6JXD - chains A and I of the 10 polymer chains in the assembly; structure by X-ray diffraction, 2.25 A resolution.

== Chain A ==
Protein: Histone H3.1
Organism: Homo sapiens
UniProt: P68431 (H31_HUMAN); residues 38-135 here correspond to UniProt positions 39-136 (UniProt number = residue number + 1)
Amino-acid sequence (98 residues; row label = number of the first residue in the row):
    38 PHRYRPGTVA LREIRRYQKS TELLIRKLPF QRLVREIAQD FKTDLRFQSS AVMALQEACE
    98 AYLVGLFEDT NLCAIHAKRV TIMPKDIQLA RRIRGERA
Ion coordination: Mn2+ near Asp81 (its only coordinating residue here)
UniProt features mapped onto this chain:
  - modified residue: Tyr41 (Phosphotyrosine), Lys56 (N6,N6,N6-trimethyllysine), Ser57 (Phosphoserine), Lys64 (N6-(2-hydroxyisobutyryl)lysine), Lys79 (N6,N6,N6-trimethyllysine), Thr80 (Phosphothreonine), Ser86 (Phosphoserine), Thr107 (Phosphothreonine), Lys115 (N6-acetyllysine), Lys122 (N6-(2-hydroxyisobutyryl)lysine)

== Chain I ==
Molecule: 147-nt DNA strand
Organism: Homo sapiens
Sequence (147 nucleotides; row label = number of the first residue in the row; numbers below 1 keep their minus sign (DC-71 is residue -71)):
   -71 CATATATCCC GGTGCCGAGG CCGCTCAATT GGTCGTAGAC AGCTCTAGCA CCGCTTAAAC
   -11 GCACGTACGC GCTGTCTACC GCGTTTTAAC CGCCACTAGA AGCGCTTACT AGTCTCCAGG
    49 CACGTGTGAG ACCGGCATAT ATGGTAC
Ion coordination: Mn2+ site 1 near DG-61 (its only coordinating residue here); Mn2+ site 2 near DG27 (its only coordinating residue here)

== Interface between chain A and chain I ==
Contacting residue pairs (25):
  His39(A) with DT70(I), sugar contact
  Arg40(A) with DC-8(I), base contact; DT70(I), phosphate contact
  Tyr41(A) with DA69(I), phosphate contact; DT70(I), phosphate contact
  Arg42(A) with DA-5(I), salt bridge to the phosphate; DT70(I), hydrogen bond to the phosphate
  Pro43(A) with DA-5(I), sugar contact
  Thr45(A) with DA69(I), phosphate contact; DT70(I), hydrogen bond to the phosphate
  Arg63(A) with DA-14(I), sugar contact; DA-13(I), salt bridge to the phosphate
  Arg72(A) with DC-23(I), salt bridge to the phosphate
  Arg83(A) with DG-24(I), phosphate contact; DC-23(I), phosphate contact
  Phe84(A) with DG-24(I), sugar contact; DC-23(I), hydrogen bond to the phosphate
  Gln85(A) with DG-24(I), phosphate contact
  Ser86(A) with DG-24(I), hydrogen bond to the phosphate
  Arg116(A) with DG-3(I), phosphate contact
  Val117(A) with DG-3(I), hydrogen bond to the phosphate
  Thr118(A) with DC-4(I), phosphate contact; DG-3(I), hydrogen bond to the phosphate
  Met120(A) with DG-3(I), phosphate contact; DC-2(I), phosphate contact
Interface residues without a listed pair, chain A (19 interface residues in all): Leu82, Lys115, Lys122
Interface residues without a listed pair, chain I (13 interface residues in all): DT-6, DG71

== In short ==
The interface between chain A and chain I involves 19 residues on one side and 13 on the other, with 6
hydrogen bonds and 3 salt bridges. Polar pairs include Arg42(A)-DT70(I), Thr45(A)-DT70(I) and
Phe84(A)-DC-23(I).
Here chain A is Histone H3.1 and chain I is a 147-nt DNA strand, both from Homo sapiens. Entry 6JXD (Human
nucleosome core particle with cohesive end DNA termini) was determined by X-ray diffraction, deposited
together with 6IPU, 6K1I, 6K1J and 6K1K.
